PDB entry 6YV8 | X-ray diffraction, 2.60 A resolution | chain A

== Chain A ==
Protein: Glycosyl transferase, family 2
Organism: Pyrobaculum calidifontis (strain JCM 11548 / VA1)
UniProt: A3MTD6 (A3MTD6_PYRCJ); numbering as in UniProt (aligned over 1-356)
Sequence (356 residues; each row starts with the number of its first residue):
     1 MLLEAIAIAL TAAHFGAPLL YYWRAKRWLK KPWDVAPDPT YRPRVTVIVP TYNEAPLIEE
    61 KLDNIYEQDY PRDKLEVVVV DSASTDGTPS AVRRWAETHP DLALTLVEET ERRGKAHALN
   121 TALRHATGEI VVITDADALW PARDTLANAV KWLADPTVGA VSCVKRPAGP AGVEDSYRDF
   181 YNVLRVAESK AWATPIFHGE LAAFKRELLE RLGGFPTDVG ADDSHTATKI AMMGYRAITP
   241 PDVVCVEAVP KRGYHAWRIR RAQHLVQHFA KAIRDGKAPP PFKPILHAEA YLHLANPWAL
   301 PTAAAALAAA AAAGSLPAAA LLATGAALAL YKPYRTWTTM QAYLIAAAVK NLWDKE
Not modelled in the structure: 168-177
Disulfides: C163-C245
Bound ions: Mn2+: D137 (together with GDP)
Residues lining bound ligands: GDP (guanosine-5'-diphosphate): P50, T51, Y52, E54, V80, D81, S82, R112, G114, K115, A118, D135, A136, D137, W257, R260, R261

== Overview ==
Ligands of chain A: GDP.
Chain A is Glycosyl transferase, family 2 (Pyrobaculum calidifontis (strain JCM 11548 / VA1)); the structure,
Mannosyltransferase PcManGT from Pyrobaculum calidifontis in complex with GDP and Mn2+, was determined by
X-ray diffraction, deposited together with 6YV7 and 6YV9.
